Entry 4I53 (X-ray diffraction, 2.50 A resolution); this record covers chain A.

== Chain A ==
Name: HIV-1 glycoprotein
Source organism: Human immunodeficiency virus type 1
Amino-acid sequence (358 residues; each row starts with the number of its first residue; note: 99 numbers in that range are skipped by the numbering (no residue carries them; nothing is unmodelled there); a row labelled like 457A-457H holds insertion residues (457A, then the next letters in order)):
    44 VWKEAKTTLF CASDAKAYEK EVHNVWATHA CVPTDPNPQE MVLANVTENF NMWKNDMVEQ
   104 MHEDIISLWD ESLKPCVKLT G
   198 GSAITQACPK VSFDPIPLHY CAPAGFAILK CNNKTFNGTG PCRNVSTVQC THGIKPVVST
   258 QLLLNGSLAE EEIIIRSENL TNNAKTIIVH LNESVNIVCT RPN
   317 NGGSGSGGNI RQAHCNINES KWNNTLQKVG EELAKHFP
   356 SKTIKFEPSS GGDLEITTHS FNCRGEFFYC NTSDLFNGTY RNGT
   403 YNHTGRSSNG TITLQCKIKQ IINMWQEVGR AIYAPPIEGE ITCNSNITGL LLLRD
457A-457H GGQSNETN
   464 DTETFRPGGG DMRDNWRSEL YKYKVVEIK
Not modelled in the structure: 44-48, 317-324, 457A-457H, 492
Disulfides: Cys54-Cys74, Cys119-Cys205, Cys218-Cys247, Cys228-Cys239, Cys296-Cys331, Cys378-Cys445, Cys385-Cys418
Covalent attachments: N-acetylglucosamine (NAG) linked to Asn234, Asn262, Asn276, Asn289, Asn339, Asn386, Asn392
Small-molecule neighbours: DMJ-II-121 (1C1; amino({[(1R,2R)-1-({[(4-chloro-3-fluorophenyl)amino](oxo)acetyl}amino)-2,3-dihydro-1H-inden-2-yl]methyl}amino)methanimi nium): Trp112, Val255, Ser256, Thr257, Glu370, Ile371, Ser375, Phe376, Asn377, Phe382, Ile424, Asn425, Met426, Trp427, Glu429, Val430, Gly431, Gly472, Gly473, Asp474, Met475

== In short ==
Ligands of chain A: DMJ-II-121. Covalently linked N-acetylglucosamine: at Asn234, Asn262, Asn276, Asn289,
Asn339 and Asn386 and 1 more.
Chain A is HIV-1 glycoprotein (Human immunodeficiency virus type 1); the structure, Crystal structure of clade
C1086 HIV-1 gp120 core in complex with DMJ-II-121, was determined by X-ray diffraction (same publication as
4I54).
